PDB entry 6VTQ | X-ray diffraction, 1.95 A resolution | chains A and B

[Chain A (and B)]
Molecule: Galectin-7
Source organism: Homo sapiens
Notes: chain B of this document is another copy of the same molecule, construct and numbering; everything in this record applies to it too
Reference sequence: P47929 (LEG7_HUMAN); residues 1-135 here correspond to UniProt positions 2-136 (UniProt number = residue number + 1)
Amino-acid sequence (135 residues; numbered 1 to 135; the number before each row is that of its first residue):
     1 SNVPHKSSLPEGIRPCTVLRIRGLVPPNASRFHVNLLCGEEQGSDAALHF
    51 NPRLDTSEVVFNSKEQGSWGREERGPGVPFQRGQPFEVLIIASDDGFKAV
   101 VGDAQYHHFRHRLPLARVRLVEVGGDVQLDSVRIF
Disordered / not traced: 1-3
Sequence notes: engineered mutation Cys16 (Gly17 in P47929)
Modified / non-standard residues: Cys38 (S-hydroxycysteine; CSO)
UniProt features mapped onto this chain:
  - binding site (a beta-D-galactoside): Trp69 to Gly75
What the authors report for this chain:
  - self-association interface (contacts with another copy of this molecule); pairs are residue here / residue on that copy: Cys16-Cys16 (disulfide)
  - conformationally variable residues (loop rearrangement, side-chain flip): Arg14, Leu37 to Ala46, Arg71, Asp94, Asp95
  - mutagenesis - F135S: decreased expression
  - allosteric site: Arg20, His49, Phe50, Phe61, Asn62, Val88, Asp103, Ala104, Tyr106 (from molecular simulation)

[How chain A and chain B interact]
Residue-residue contacts (37; chain A residue first):
  Pro15(A) with Cys16(B); Ser93(B); Asp94(B)
  Cys16(A) with Pro15(B); Cys16(B), disulfide; Ile91(B), hydrophobic; Ala92(B), hydrogen bond (side chain-backbone); Ser93(B); Lys98(B), hydrogen bond (backbone-side chain)
  Val18(A) with Val18(B), hydrophobic; Ile91(B), hydrophobic
  Arg20(A) with Glu87(B), salt bridge; Gly102(B), hydrogen bond (side chain-backbone); Asp103(B), salt bridge
  Arg22(A) with Glu87(B), salt bridge; Asp103(B), salt bridge
  Glu87(A) with Arg20(B), salt bridge; Arg22(B), salt bridge; Glu87(B)
  Ile91(A) with Cys16(B), hydrophobic; Val18(B), hydrophobic
  Ala92(A) with Cys16(B)
  Ser93(A) with Cys16(B)
  Lys98(A) with Cys16(B), hydrogen bond (side chain-backbone); Phe135(B), hydrogen bond (side chain-backbone)
  Val100(A) with Phe135(B), hydrophobic
  Gly102(A) with Arg20(B), hydrogen bond (backbone-side chain)
  Asp103(A) with Arg20(B), salt bridge; Arg22(B), salt bridge; Arg133(B); Phe135(B)
  Arg133(A) with Asp103(B), hydrogen bond (side chain-backbone)
  Phe135(A) with Ile91(B), hydrophobic; Lys98(B), hydrogen bond (backbone-side chain); Val100(B), hydrophobic; Asp103(B); Gln105(B)
Other interface residues (no listed pair), chain A (19 interface residues in all): Thr17, Leu89, Ala104, Gln105
Other interface residues (no listed pair), chain B (19 interface residues in all): Leu89, Ala104
Disulfides between the chains: Cys16(A)-Cys16(B)

[Summary]
The chain A/chain B interface involves 19 residues from each chain, with 1 disulfide bond, 8 hydrogen bonds
and 8 salt bridges. Among the polar pairs are Arg20(A)-Glu87(B), Arg20(A)-Asp103(B) and Arg22(A)-Glu87(B).
From the paper: F135S of chain A reduces expression; an allosteric site at Arg20(A), His49(A) and Phe50(A)
among others.
Both chains are Galectin-7 (Homo sapiens). Entry 6VTQ (Crystal structure of G16C human Galectin-7 mutant in
complex with lactose) was determined by X-ray diffraction together with 6VTO, 6VTP, 6VTR and 6VTS from the
same study.
